Entry 3UTS (X-ray diffraction, 2.71 A resolution); this record covers chains A and E of the 5 polymer chains in the assembly.

== Chain A ==
Name: HLA class I histocompatibility antigen, A-2 alpha chain
Source organism: Homo sapiens
UniProt: P01892 (1A02_HUMAN); residues 1-276 here correspond to UniProt positions 25-300 (UniProt number = residue number + 24)
Chain sequence (276 residues; numbered 1 to 276; the number before each row is that of its first residue):
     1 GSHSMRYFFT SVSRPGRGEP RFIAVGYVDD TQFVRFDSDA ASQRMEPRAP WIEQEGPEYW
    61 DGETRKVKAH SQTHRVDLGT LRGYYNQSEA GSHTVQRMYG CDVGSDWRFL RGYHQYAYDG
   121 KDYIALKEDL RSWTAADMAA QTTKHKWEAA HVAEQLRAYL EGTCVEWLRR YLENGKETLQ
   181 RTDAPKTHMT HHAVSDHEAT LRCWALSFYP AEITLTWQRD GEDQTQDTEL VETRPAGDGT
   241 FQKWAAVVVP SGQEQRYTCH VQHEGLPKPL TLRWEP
Disulfides: Cys101-Cys164, Cys203-Cys259

== Chain E ==
Name: 1E6 TCR Beta Chain
Source organism: Homo sapiens
Chain sequence (246 residues; each row starts with the number of its first residue):
     1 DAGVIQSPRH EVTEMGQQVT LRCKPISGHD YLFWYRQTMM RGLELLIYFN NNVPIDDSGM
    61 PEDRFSAKMP NASFSTLKIQ PSEPRDSAVY FCASSLWEKL AKNIQYFGAG TRLSVLEDLK
   121 NVFPPEVAVF EPSEAEISHT QKATLVCLAT GFYPDHVELS WWVNGKEVHS GVCTDPQPLK
   181 EQPALNDSRY ALSSRLRVSA TFWQDPRNHF RCQVQFYGLS ENDEWTQDRA KPVTQIVSAE
   241 AWGRAD
Disulfides: Cys23-Cys92, Cys147-Cys212

== How chain A and chain E interact ==
Residue-residue contacts - 5 pairs, chain A then chain E:
  Ala150(A) with Trp97(E); Glu98(E)
  Val152(A) with Trp97(E), hydrophobic
  Gln155(A) with Trp97(E); Ala101(E)
Interface residues without a listed pair, chain A (7 interface residues in all): Arg65, Gln72, Ala149, His151
Interface residues without a listed pair, chain E (6 interface residues in all): Val53, Asp56, Lys102

== Summary ==
The interface between chain A and chain E involves 7 residues on one side and 6 on the other.
Chain A is HLA class I histocompatibility antigen, A-2 alpha chain and chain E is 1E6 TCR Beta Chain, both
from Homo sapiens; the structure, 1E6-A*0201-ALWGPDPAAA Complex, Monoclinic, was determined by X-ray
diffraction (same publication as 3UTP, 3UTQ and 3UTT).
